Entry 8RB8 (electron microscopy, 3.41 A resolution); this record covers chains D and B of the 7 polymer chains in the assembly.

[Chain D]
Molecule: Ion-translocating oxidoreductase complex subunit D
From: Azotobacter vinelandii DJ
Notes: EC 7.-.-.-
Reference sequence: C1DMA5 (C1DMA5_AZOVD); residue numbers follow UniProt; this construct covers 1-366
Sequence (366 residues; numbered 1 to 366; the number before each row is that of its first residue):
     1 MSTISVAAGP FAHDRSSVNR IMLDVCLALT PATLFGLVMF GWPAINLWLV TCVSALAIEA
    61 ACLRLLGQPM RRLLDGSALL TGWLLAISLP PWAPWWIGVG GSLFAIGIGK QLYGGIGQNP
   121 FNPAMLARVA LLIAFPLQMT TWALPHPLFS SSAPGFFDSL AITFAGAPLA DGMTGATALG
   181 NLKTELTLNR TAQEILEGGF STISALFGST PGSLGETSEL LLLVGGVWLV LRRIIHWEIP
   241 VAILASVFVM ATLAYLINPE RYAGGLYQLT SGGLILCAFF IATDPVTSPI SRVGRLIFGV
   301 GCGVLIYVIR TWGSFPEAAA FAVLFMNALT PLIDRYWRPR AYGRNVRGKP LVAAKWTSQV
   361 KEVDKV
Not modelled in the structure: 1-4, 354-366
Covalent attachments: flavin mononucleotide (FMN) linked to Thr177
Ligand contacts:
  - FMN (flavin mononucleotide), molecule 1: Ser88, Met125, Arg128, Leu132, Trp142, Ala178, Leu179, Gly180, Gly212, Ser213, Glu216, Gly272, Gly273, Leu276, Cys277, Ile281, Pro316, Glu317, Ala318, Ala319, Ala320, Phe321
  - FMN, molecule 2: Leu132, Thr140, Thr184, Phe315, Pro316
  - riboflavin (RBF): Ile21, Met22, Val25, Ser77, Leu80, Thr81, Leu84, Lys110, Ile116, Gly117, Asn119, Asn122, Pro123, Ala124, Ile235, Phe280, Ile281, Thr283, Asp284, Pro285, Val286

[Chain B]
Molecule: Ion-translocating oxidoreductase complex subunit B
From: Azotobacter vinelandii DJ
Notes: EC 7.-.-.-
Reference sequence: C1DMA7 (C1DMA7_AZOVD); numbering as in UniProt (aligned over 1-174)
Sequence (174 residues; each row starts with the number of its first residue):
     1 MIEATLALTV MGVLLGCGLG LAARKFAVTD ENPLIKEVSD LMPGSQCGQC GFPGCGAAAV
    61 AIVEGNASVT CCPPGGVGLA EKLAAILGVP LDASQVAAPM LARVEASQCI GCTRCYRACP
   121 TDAIVGASGQ VHVVLEDACT GCGKCRDACP EDCVLLIPQE QTLDTWRWDK PAAA
Not modelled in the structure: 1, 27-74, 86-97
Metal / ion sites: 4Fe-4S cluster Fe site 1: Cys109, Cys112, Cys115, Cys149; 4Fe-4S cluster Fe site 2: Cys119, Cys139, Cys142, Cys145
Ligand contacts:
  - 4Fe-4S cluster (SF4), molecule 1: Ala102, Ala118, Cys119, Thr121, Ala123, Ile124, Ala138, Cys139, Thr140, Gly141, Cys142, Gly143, Lys144, Cys145, Leu156
  - 4Fe-4S cluster (SF4), molecule 2: Gln108, Cys109, Ile110, Gly111, Cys112, Thr113, Arg114, Cys115, Val133, Cys149, Cys153

[Chain D / chain B interface]
Residue-residue contacts - 4 pairs, chain D then chain B:
  Ser5(D) - Asp169(B)
  Val6(D) - Trp168(B)  hydrophobic
  Ala8(D) - Trp168(B)  hydrophobic
  Arg72(D) - Ala174(B)  hydrogen bond (side chain-backbone)
Also at the interface, not in a pair above, chain D (5 interface residues in all): Ala7
Also at the interface, not in a pair above, chain B (4 interface residues in all): Trp166

[Overview]
The interface between chain D and chain B involves 5 residues on one side and 4 on the other; the contacts
include 1 hydrogen bond. Its one hydrogen-bonded contact is Arg72(D)-Ala174(B). Ligands of chain D: riboflavin
and flavin mononucleotide. Ligands of chain B: 4Fe-4S cluster.
Here chain D is Ion-translocating oxidoreductase complex subunit D and chain B is Ion-translocating
oxidoreductase complex subunit B, both from Azotobacter vinelandii DJ. Entry 8RB8 (Cryo-EM structure of the
NADH:ferredoxin oxidoreductase RNF from Azotobacter vinelandii, purified with 2-ME/TCEP, NADH added) was
determined by electron microscopy together with 8RB9, 8RBM, 8RBQ and 8AHX from the same study.
